6YX4 - chains A and B; structure by X-ray diffraction, 1.36 A resolution.

Chain A (and B):
Molecule: Multi-sensor hybrid histidine kinase
From: Chloroflexus aggregans (strain MD-66 / DSM 9485)
Notes: chain B of this document is another copy of the same molecule, construct and numbering; everything in this record applies to it too
UniProt: B8GAY9 (B8GAY9_CHLAD); residue numbers follow UniProt; this construct covers 47-153
Amino-acid sequence (113 residues; numbered 47 to 159; the number before each row is that of its first residue):
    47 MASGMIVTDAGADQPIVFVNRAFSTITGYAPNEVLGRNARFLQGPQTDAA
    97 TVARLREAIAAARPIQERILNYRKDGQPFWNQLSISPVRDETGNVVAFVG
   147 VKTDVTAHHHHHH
Unresolved in the structure: 47, 151-159
Construct notes: engineered mutation Ala85 (Cys in B8GAY9), Lys148 (Gln in B8GAY9); expression tag (154-159)
Residues lining bound ligands:
  - morpholine (6LR): Gly50, Met51, Ile52, Phe69, Ile72, Thr73, Leu88, Asn127, Leu129, Gly146, Val147, Lys148
  - FMN (flavin mononucleotide): Ile52, Thr54, Gln60, Asn84, Ala85, Arg86, Leu88, Gln89, Val98, Leu101, Arg102, Ile105, Ile115, Asn117, Asn127, Leu129, Ile131, Phe144, Val145, Gly146
From the paper describing this entry:
  - binding site for morpholine: Asn127
  - conformationally variable residues: Lys148

Chain A / chain B interface:
Residue-residue contacts (32):
  Ser49(A) - Asp136(B)  hydrogen bond
  Ser49(A) - Val142(B)
  Met51(A) - Val53(B)  hydrophobic
  Met51(A) - Ala143(B)  hydrophobic
  Val53(A) - Met51(B)  hydrophobic
  Val63(A) - Phe64(B)
  Phe64(A) - Val63(B)
  Phe64(A) - Phe64(B)  hydrophobic
  Gln112(A) - Glu137(B)
  Gln128(A) - Glu137(B)  hydrogen bond
  Leu129(A) - Glu137(B)
  Ser130(A) - Glu137(B)
  Val134(A) - Val145(B)  hydrophobic
  Val134(A) - Val147(B)  hydrophobic
  Asp136(A) - Ser49(B)  hydrogen bond
  Asp136(A) - Val147(B)
  Asp136(A) - Thr149(B)
  Glu137(A) - Gln112(B)
  Glu137(A) - Gln128(B)  hydrogen bond
  Glu137(A) - Leu129(B)
  Glu137(A) - Ser130(B)
  Glu137(A) - Thr149(B)  hydrogen bond (backbone-side chain)
  Thr138(A) - Thr149(B)
  Val142(A) - Ser49(B)
  Val142(A) - Met51(B)  hydrophobic
  Ala143(A) - Met51(B)  hydrophobic
  Val145(A) - Val134(B)  hydrophobic
  Val147(A) - Val134(B)  hydrophobic
  Val147(A) - Asp136(B)
  Thr149(A) - Asp136(B)
  Thr149(A) - Glu137(B)  hydrogen bond (side chain-backbone)
  Thr149(A) - Thr138(B)
Interface residues without a listed pair, chain A (20 interface residues in all): Asn66, Arg135
Interface residues without a listed pair, chain B (20 interface residues in all): Asn66, Arg135

Overview:
Chain A and chain B each contribute 20 residues to their interface, with 6 hydrogen bonds. Polar pairs include
Ser49(A)-Asp136(B), Gln128(A)-Glu137(B) and Glu137(A)-Thr149(B). Bound to chain A: flavin mononucleotide and
morpholine. The paper reports a binding site for morpholine at Asn127(A); conformational variability at
Lys148(A).
Chain A and chain B are both Multi-sensor hybrid histidine kinase (Chloroflexus aggregans (strain MD-66 / DSM
9485)); the structure, Structure of Chloroflexus aggregans flavin based fluorescent protein (CagFbFP) Q148K
variant with morpholine, was determined by X-ray diffraction together with 6YX6, 6YXB, 7AB6, 7AB7 and 7ABY
from the same study.
